PDB entry 1NCC | X-ray diffraction, 2.50 A resolution | chains N and L of the 3 polymer chains in the assembly

== Chain N ==
Protein: Influenza A subtype N9 neuraminidase
From: Influenza A virus
Notes: EC 3.2.1.18
UniProtKB: P03472 (NRAM_IATRA); the construct lacks a stretch of the UniProt sequence and is renumbered around it, so the offset changes along the chain: 81-169 = UniProt 82-170; 170-333 = UniProt 172-335; 335-392 = UniProt 336-393; 394-412 = UniProt 394-412; 1 more segments
Chain sequence (389 residues; row label = number of the first residue in the row; note: 2 numbers in that range are skipped by the numbering (no residue carries them; nothing is unmodelled there); a row labelled like 412A-412B holds insertion residues (412A, then the next letters in order)):
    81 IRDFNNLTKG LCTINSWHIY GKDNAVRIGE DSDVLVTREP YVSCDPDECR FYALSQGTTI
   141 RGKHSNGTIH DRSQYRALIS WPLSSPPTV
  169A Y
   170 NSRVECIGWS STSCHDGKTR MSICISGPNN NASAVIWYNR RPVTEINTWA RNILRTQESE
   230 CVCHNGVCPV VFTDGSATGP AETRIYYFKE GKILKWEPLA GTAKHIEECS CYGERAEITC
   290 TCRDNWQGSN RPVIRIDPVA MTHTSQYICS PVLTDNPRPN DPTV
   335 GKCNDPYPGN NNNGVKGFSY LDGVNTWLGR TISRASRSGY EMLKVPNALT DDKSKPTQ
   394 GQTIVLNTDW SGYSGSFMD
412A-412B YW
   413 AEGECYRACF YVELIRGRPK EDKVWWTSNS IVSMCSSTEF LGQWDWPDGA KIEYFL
Disulfide bonds: Cys92-Cys417, Cys124-Cys129, Cys175-Cys193, Cys183-Cys230, Cys232-Cys237, Cys278-Cys291, Cys280-Cys289, Cys318-Cys337, Cys421-Cys447
Covalent attachments: N-acetylglucosamine (NAG) linked to Asn86, Asn146; glycan linked to Asn200
Construct notes: conflict Arg368 (Ile369 in P03472)
Metal / ion sites: Ca2+: Asp293, Gly297, Asp324, Asn347
Swiss-Prot annotation at these positions:
  - active site: Asp151 (Proton donor/acceptor), Tyr406 (Nucleophile)
  - binding site (substrate): Arg118, Arg152, Glu276, Glu277, Arg292, Arg371
  - binding site (Ca(2+)): Asp293, Gly297, Asp324, Asn347
  - glycosylation (N-linked (GlcNAc...) asparagine): Asn86, Asn146, Asn200

== Chain L ==
Protein: IGG2A-kappa NC41 fab (light chain)
From: Mus musculus
Notes: antibody fragment or engineered binder
Chain sequence (214 residues; row label = number of the first residue in the row):
     1 DIVMTQSPKF MSTSVGDRVT ITCKASQDVS TAVVWYQQKP GQSPKLLIYW ASTRHIGVPD
    61 RFAGSGSGTD YTLTISSVQA EDLALYYCQQ HYSPPWTFGG GTKLEIKRAD AAPTVSIFPP
   121 SSEQLTSGGA SVVCFLNNFY PKDINVKWKI DGSERQNGVL NSWTDQDSKD STYSMSSTLT
   181 LTKDEYERHN SYTCEATHKT STSPIVKSFN RNEC
Disulfide bonds: Cys23-Cys88, Cys134-Cys194
Construct notes: conflict Thr20 (Ser in Y11589), Ile21 (Val in Y11589), Asp28 (Ile in Y11589), 18 further conflict positions vs the reference (Y11589) not listed

== How chain N and chain L interact ==
Residue-residue contacts (18):
  Pro326(N) - Trp50(L)
  Arg327(N) - Tyr49(L)  hydrogen bond (backbone-side chain)
  Arg327(N) - Thr53(L)
  Pro328(N) - Tyr49(L)
  Pro328(N) - Thr53(L)
  Asn329(N) - Ile56(L)
  Gly343(N) - Thr53(L)  hydrogen bond (backbone-side chain)
  Asn344(N) - Trp50(L)
  Asn344(N) - Thr53(L)  hydrogen bond
  Asn345(N) - Ser52(L)  hydrogen bond
  Asn347(N) - Trp50(L)
  Arg368(N) - Tyr49(L)
  Arg368(N) - His55(L)  hydrogen bond
  Ala369(N) - Trp50(L)  hydrogen bond (backbone-side chain)
  Pro431(N) - Tyr92(L)
  Lys432(N) - His91(L)
  Lys432(N) - Tyr92(L)
  Lys432(N) - Pro94(L)
Other interface residues (no listed pair), chain N (13 interface residues in all): Asp434
Other interface residues (no listed pair), chain L (12 interface residues in all): Thr31, Ser93, Trp96

== Summary ==
13 residues of chain N and 12 residues of chain L are in contact, with 6 hydrogen bonds. Polar pairs include
Arg327(N)-Tyr49(L), Gly343(N)-Thr53(L) and Asn344(N)-Thr53(L). N-acetylglucosamine is covalently linked to
Asn86(N), Asn146(N) and Asn200(N).
Chain N is Influenza A subtype N9 neuraminidase (Influenza A virus) and chain L is IGG2A-kappa NC41 fab (light
chain) (Mus musculus); the structure, Crystal structures of two mutant neuraminidase-antibody complexes with
amino acid substitutions in the interface, was determined by X-ray diffraction, deposited together with 1NCB.
